7VAY - chains A and F of the 12 polymer chains in the assembly; structure by electron microscopy, 3.30 A resolution.

== Chain A ==
Molecule: V-type ATP synthase alpha chain
From: Thermus thermophilus HB8
Notes: EC 7.1.2.2
UniProtKB: Q56403 (VATA_THET8); numbering as in UniProt (aligned over 1-578)
Chain sequence (578 residues; numbered 1 to 578; the number before each row is that of its first residue):
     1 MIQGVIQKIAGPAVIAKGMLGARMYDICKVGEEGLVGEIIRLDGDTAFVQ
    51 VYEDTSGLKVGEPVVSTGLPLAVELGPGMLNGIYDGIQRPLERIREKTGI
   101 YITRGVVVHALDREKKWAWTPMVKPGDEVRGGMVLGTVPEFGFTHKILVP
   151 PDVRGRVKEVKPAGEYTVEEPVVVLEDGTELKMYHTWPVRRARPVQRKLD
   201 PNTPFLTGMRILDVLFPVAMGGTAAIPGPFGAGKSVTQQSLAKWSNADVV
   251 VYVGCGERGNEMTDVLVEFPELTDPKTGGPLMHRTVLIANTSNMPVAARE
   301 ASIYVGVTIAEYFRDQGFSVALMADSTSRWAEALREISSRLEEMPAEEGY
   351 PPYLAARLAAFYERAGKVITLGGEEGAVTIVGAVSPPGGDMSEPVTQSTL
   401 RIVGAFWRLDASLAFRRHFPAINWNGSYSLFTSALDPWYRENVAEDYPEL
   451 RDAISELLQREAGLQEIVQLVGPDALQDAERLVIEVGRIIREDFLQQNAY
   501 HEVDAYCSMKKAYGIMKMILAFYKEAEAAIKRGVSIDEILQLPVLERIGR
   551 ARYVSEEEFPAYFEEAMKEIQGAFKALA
Construct notes: conflict Ala-232 (Ser in Q56403), Ser-235 (Thr in Q56403)
Ligand contacts: ADP (adenosine-5'-diphosphate): Met-209, Pro-229, Phe-230, Gly-231, Ala-232, Gly-233, Lys-234, Ser-235, Val-236, Phe-419, Pro-420, Gln-497, Asn-498, Ala-499, Tyr-500

== Chain F ==
Molecule: V-type ATP synthase beta chain
From: Thermus thermophilus HB8
UniProtKB: Q56404 (VATB_THET8); residues 1-478 here = UniProt positions 1-478
Chain sequence (478 residues; numbered 1 to 478; the number before each row is that of its first residue):
     1 MDLLKKEYTGITYISGPLLFVENAKDLAYGAIVDIKDGTGRVRGGQVIEV
    51 SEEYAVIQVFEETTGLDLATTSVSLVEDVARLGVSKEMLGRRFNGIGKPI
   101 DGLPPITPEKRLPITGLPLNPVARRKPEQFIQTGISTIDVMNTLVRGQKL
   151 PIFSGSGLPANEIAAQIARQATVRPDLSGEGEKEEPFAVVFAAMGITQRE
   201 LSYFIQEFERTGALSRSVLFLNKADDPTIERILTPRMALTVAEYLAFEHD
   251 YHVLVILTDMTNYCEALREIGAAREEIPGRRGYPGYMYTDLATIYERAGV
   301 VEGKKGSVTQIPILSMPDDDRTHPIPDLTGYITEGQIQLSRELHRKGIYP
   351 PIDPLPSLSRLMNNGVGKGKTREDHKQVSDQLYSAYANGVDIRKLVAIIG
   401 EDALTENDRRYLQFADAFERFFINQGQQNRSIEESLQIAWALLSMLPQGE
   451 LKRISKDHIGKYYGQKLEEIWGAPQALD
Disordered / not traced: 1, 473-478
Ligand contacts: ADP (adenosine-5'-diphosphate): Leu-358, Arg-360, Asn-363

== Chain A / chain F interface ==
Pairs across the interface (118; chain A residue first):
  Gln-7(A) with Ser-51(F); Glu-52(F), hydrogen bond (backbone-backbone)
  Lys-8(A) with Glu-49(F), salt bridge; Val-50(F); Ser-51(F)
  Ile-9(A) with Tyr-29(F), hydrophobic; Glu-49(F); Val-50(F), hydrogen bond (backbone-backbone)
  Gly-11(A) with Tyr-29(F), hydrogen bond (backbone-side chain)
  Lys-17(A) with Glu-52(F), salt bridge
  Thr-55(A) with Tyr-29(F)
  Ser-56(A) with Tyr-29(F)
  Gly-57(A) with Ala-28(F); Tyr-29(F), hydrogen bond (backbone-backbone)
  Leu-58(A) with Ala-28(F); Tyr-29(F), hydrogen bond (backbone-backbone)
  Lys-59(A) with Asp-26(F); Ala-28(F); Asp-78(F), salt bridge
  Val-60(A) with Lys-25(F); Val-50(F), hydrophobic; Ser-51(F); Glu-52(F)
  Ile-83(A) with Val-122(F), hydrophobic
  Leu-91(A) with Asn-120(F), hydrogen bond (backbone-side chain); Pro-121(F); Val-122(F), hydrophobic
  Ile-94(A) with Asn-120(F)
  Arg-95(A) with Asn-120(F); Val-122(F); Glu-302(F), salt bridge
  Ile-100(A) with Leu-119(F); Asn-120(F), hydrogen bond (backbone-backbone); Ala-123(F), hydrophobic; Val-301(F), hydrophobic
  Tyr-101(A) with Leu-117(F); Pro-118(F); Leu-119(F), hydrophobic; Glu-243(F); Phe-247(F)
  Ile-102(A) with Pro-118(F), hydrogen bond (backbone-backbone); Asn-120(F)
  Thr-103(A) with Leu-117(F)
  Gly-228(A) with Tyr-331(F), hydrogen bond (backbone-side chain)
  Pro-229(A) with Tyr-331(F)
  Phe-230(A) with Arg-321(F); Asp-327(F); Gly-330(F); Tyr-331(F); Gln-336(F); Arg-360(F)
  Gly-231(A) with Leu-358(F); Arg-360(F)
  Gly-256(A) with Tyr-288(F), hydrogen bond (backbone-side chain)
  Arg-258(A) with Glu-296(F); Gly-330(F), hydrogen bond (side chain-backbone); Tyr-331(F), hydrogen bond (side chain-backbone); Ile-332(F), hydrogen bond (side chain-backbone); Thr-333(F), hydrogen bond (side chain-backbone); Arg-360(F)
  Gly-259(A) with Glu-296(F), hydrogen bond (backbone-side chain)
  Asn-260(A) with Arg-124(F); Pro-127(F); Lys-149(F); Glu-334(F)
  Thr-263(A) with Pro-121(F), hydrogen bond (side chain-backbone); Arg-124(F); Arg-125(F)
  Asp-264(A) with Lys-126(F), salt bridge
  Glu-268(A) with Lys-126(F), salt bridge
  Thr-291(A) with Pro-121(F)
  Ser-292(A) with Tyr-288(F); Ala-292(F); Glu-296(F), hydrogen bond
  Asn-293(A) with Pro-118(F); Leu-119(F); Ala-292(F); Glu-296(F)
  Val-296(A) with Thr-289(F)
  Arg-299(A) with Tyr-288(F); Thr-289(F), hydrogen bond
  Arg-329(A) with Tyr-288(F)
  Glu-332(A) with Tyr-288(F)
  Glu-336(A) with Tyr-286(F); Thr-289(F), hydrogen bond
  Ser-339(A) with Glu-276(F), hydrogen bond; Ile-277(F), hydrogen bond (side chain-backbone)
  Arg-340(A) with Arg-274(F); Glu-276(F), salt bridge
  Pro-345(A) with Ile-277(F), hydrophobic
  Glu-348(A) with Arg-280(F), salt bridge
  Ser-385(A) with Tyr-331(F)
  Pro-386(A) with Tyr-331(F), hydrogen bond (backbone-side chain)
  Pro-387(A) with Arg-280(F); Asp-327(F)
  Gly-388(A) with Thr-322(F); Asp-327(F), hydrogen bond (backbone-side chain)
  Asp-390(A) with Arg-280(F), salt bridge
  Phe-415(A) with Leu-355(F)
  Arg-416(A) with Ala-387(F); Asn-388(F); Asp-391(F), salt bridge; Arg-453(F)
  Arg-417(A) with Asn-142(F); Pro-354(F); Leu-355(F), hydrogen bond (side chain-backbone); Ser-357(F), hydrogen bond (side chain-backbone); Leu-358(F); Tyr-383(F), hydrogen bond; Arg-453(F), hydrogen bond (backbone-side chain)
  Gln-469(A) with Ile-398(F)
  Gly-472(A) with Leu-395(F)
  Gln-496(A) with Arg-453(F)
  Tyr-500(A) with Asn-363(F)
  Glu-546(A) with Lys-452(F), salt bridge
  Arg-550(A) with Lys-452(F); Ile-454(F); Lys-456(F)
Also at the interface, not in a pair above, chain A (75 interface residues in all): Ala-10, Glu-92, Gly-99, Lys-234, Glu-257, Met-262, Leu-266, Val-267, Met-294, Arg-335, Glu-343, Gly-349, Glu-393, His-418, Leu-470, Val-471, Pro-473, Asp-474, Glu-492
Also at the interface, not in a pair above, chain F (75 interface residues in all): Ile-48, Val-79, Phe-153, Gly-279, Gly-285, Thr-293, Pro-326, Pro-356, Leu-361, Asn-364, Asp-380, Ser-384, Ile-399, Gly-449, Leu-451

== Overview ==
The chain A/chain F interface involves 75 residues from each chain, with 27 hydrogen bonds and 11 salt
bridges. Polar contacts include Lys-8(A)/Glu-49(F), Lys-17(A)/Glu-52(F) and Lys-59(A)/Asp-78(F). ADP is bound
between chain A and chain F.
Here chain A is V-type ATP synthase alpha chain and chain F is V-type ATP synthase beta chain, both from
Thermus thermophilus HB8. Entry 7VAY (V1EG domain of V/A-ATPase from Thermus thermophilus at saturated
ATP-gamma-S condition, state2) was determined by electron microscopy (same publication as 7VAI, 7VAJ, 7VAK,
7VAL, 7VAM, 7VAN and 11 further entries).
